1ZGZ - chains A and B; structure by X-ray diffraction, 1.80 A resolution.

== Chain A (and B) ==
Molecule: TorCAD operon transcriptional regulatory protein torR
Source organism: Escherichia coli
Notes: fragment: N-Terminal Receiver Domain (residues 1-122); chain B of this document is another copy of the same molecule, construct and numbering; everything in this record applies to it too
UniProtKB: P38684 (TORR_ECOLI); residues 1-122 here = UniProt positions 1-122
Chain sequence (122 residues; each row starts with the number of its first residue):
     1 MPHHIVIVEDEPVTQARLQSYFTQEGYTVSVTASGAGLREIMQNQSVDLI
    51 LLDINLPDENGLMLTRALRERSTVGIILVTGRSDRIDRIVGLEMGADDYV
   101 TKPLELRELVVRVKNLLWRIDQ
Not modelled in the structure: 1 (chain B: 1, 122)
Sequence notes: modified residue (1, 42, 63, 94); engineered mutation Gln122 (Leu in P38684)
Modified / non-standard residues: Mse1 (selenomethionine); Mse42, Mse63, Mse94 (selenomethionine; parent Met)
Swiss-Prot annotation at these positions:
  - modified residue: Asp53 (4-aspartylphosphate)
  - mutagenesis: Asp53 (D53A: Loss of phosphorylation)
From the paper describing this entry:
  - post-translational modification sites: Asp53 (citing earlier work)
  - contacts within the chain: Glu9-Lys102 (salt bridge), Asp10-Ala33 (hydrogen bond), Glu9-Asp53 (hydrogen bond), Asp53-Asn55 (hydrogen bond), Asp53-Lys102 (salt bridge)
  - conformationally variable residues (loop rearrangement, side-chain flip): Asp10, Thr80, Gly81 to Arg85, Tyr99
  - self-association interface (contacts with another copy of this molecule); pairs are residue here / residue on that copy: Arg88-Glu108 (salt bridge), Leu92-Asn115 (backbone contact), Ala96-Asn115 (backbone contact), Asp97-Arg119 (salt bridge), Asp98-Arg112 (salt bridge), Tyr99-Glu108, Ile89, Leu92, Tyr99, Glu108, Val111, Arg112

== Chain A / chain B interface ==
Contacting residue pairs (44):
  Arg69(A) with Trp118(B); Arg119(B)
  Thr73(A) with Trp118(B); Arg119(B), hydrogen bond (backbone-side chain)
  Val74(A) with Arg119(B), hydrogen bond (backbone-side chain)
  Gly75(A) with Arg119(B)
  Arg85(A) with Arg107(B)
  Arg88(A) with Glu108(B), salt bridge
  Ile89(A) with Arg107(B); Glu108(B)
  Leu92(A) with Glu108(B); Val111(B), hydrophobic; Asn115(B), hydrogen bond (backbone-side chain)
  Glu93(A) with Arg107(B), salt bridge; Val111(B); Lys114(B), salt bridge
  Ala96(A) with Asn115(B), hydrogen bond (backbone-side chain)
  Asp97(A) with Arg119(B), salt bridge
  Asp98(A) with Asp98(B); Arg112(B), salt bridge
  Arg107(A) with Ile89(B)
  Glu108(A) with Arg88(B); Ile89(B); Leu92(B); Tyr99(B), hydrogen bond
  Val111(A) with Leu92(B), hydrophobic; Glu93(B)
  Arg112(A) with Leu92(B); Asp98(B), salt bridge; Tyr99(B), hydrogen bond
  Asn115(A) with Leu92(B), hydrogen bond (side chain-backbone); Ala96(B), hydrogen bond (side chain-backbone)
  Leu116(A) with Arg119(B)
  Trp118(A) with Arg69(B); Thr73(B)
  Arg119(A) with Arg69(B); Thr73(B), hydrogen bond (side chain-backbone); Val74(B), hydrogen bond (side chain-backbone); Gly75(B); Asp97(B), salt bridge; Arg119(B); Ile120(B)
  Ile120(A) with Arg119(B)
  Gln122(A) with Thr73(B)
Also at the interface, not in a pair above, chain A (25 interface residues in all): Ser72, Gly95, Tyr99
Also at the interface, not in a pair above, chain B (23 interface residues in all): Gly95, Leu116

== In short ==
25 residues of chain A face 23 of chain B across their interface; the contacts include 10 hydrogen bonds and 7
salt bridges. Polar pairs include Arg88(A)-Glu108(B), Glu93(A)-Arg107(B) and Glu93(A)-Lys114(B). From UniProt:
one mutagenesis site on chain A. From the paper: a modification site at Asp53(A); conformational variability
at Asp10(A), Thr80(A) and Gly81(A) among others.
Both chains are TorCAD operon transcriptional regulatory protein torR (Escherichia coli). Entry 1ZGZ (Crystal
Structure Of The Receiver Domain Of TMAO Respiratory System Response Regulator TorR) was determined by X-ray
diffraction together with 1ZH2 and 1ZH4 from the same study.
